PDB entry 8C2O | X-ray diffraction, 2.35 A resolution | chain A

== Chain A ==
Protein: N-acetylmuramoyl-L-alanine amidase AmiA
Source organism: Escherichia coli
Notes: EC 3.5.1.28
UniProt: P36548 (AMIA_ECOLI); residues 35-289 here = UniProt positions 35-289
Chain sequence (264 residues; numbered 34 to 297; the number before each row is that of its first residue):
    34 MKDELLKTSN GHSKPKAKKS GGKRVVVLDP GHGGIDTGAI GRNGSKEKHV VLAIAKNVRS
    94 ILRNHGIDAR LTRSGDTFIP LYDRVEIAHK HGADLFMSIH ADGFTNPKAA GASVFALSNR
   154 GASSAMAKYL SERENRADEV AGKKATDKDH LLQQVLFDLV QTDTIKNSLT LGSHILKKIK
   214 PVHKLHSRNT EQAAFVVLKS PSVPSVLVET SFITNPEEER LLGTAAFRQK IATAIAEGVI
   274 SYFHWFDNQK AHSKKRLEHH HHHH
Unresolved in the structure: 34-54, 283-297
Sequence notes: initiating methionine (34); expression tag (290-297)
Ion coordination: Zn2+: H65, E80, H133, D135, E167
Reported in the primary citation:
  - Zn2+ coordination: H65, E80, H133, D135, E167
  - mutagenesis - E167K, E167Q: increased catalytic activity
  - mutagenesis - L184K, L185K, V188K, L189K, L192K: decreased growth

== Summary ==
H65, E80, H133, D135 and E167 coordinate Zn2+. From the paper: L184K, L185K and V188K, among others, reduce
growth; Zn2+ coordination by H65, E80 and H133 among others; 7 substitutions were tested in all.
Chain A is N-acetylmuramoyl-L-alanine amidase AmiA (Escherichia coli); the structure, Structure of E. coli
AmiA, was determined by X-ray diffraction together with 8C0J from the same study.
